6X65 - chains CC and DC of the 153 polymer chains in the assembly; structure by electron microscopy, 3.70 A resolution.

# Chain CC (and DC)
Name: DotC
Organism: Legionella pneumophila
Notes: chain DC of this document is another copy of the same molecule, construct and numbering; everything in this record applies to it too
UniProtKB: O52184 (O52184_LEGPN); numbering as in UniProt (aligned over 1-303)
Amino-acid sequence (303 residues; each row starts with the number of its first residue):
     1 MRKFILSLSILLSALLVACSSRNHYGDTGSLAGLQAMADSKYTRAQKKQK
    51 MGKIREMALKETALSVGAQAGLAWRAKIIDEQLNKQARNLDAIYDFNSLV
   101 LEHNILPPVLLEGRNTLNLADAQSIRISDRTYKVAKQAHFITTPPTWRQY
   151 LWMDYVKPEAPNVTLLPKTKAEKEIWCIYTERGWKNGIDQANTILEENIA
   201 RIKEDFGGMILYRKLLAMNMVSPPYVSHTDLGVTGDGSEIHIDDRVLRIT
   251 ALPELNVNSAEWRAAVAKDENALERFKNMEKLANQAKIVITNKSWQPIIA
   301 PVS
Not modelled in the structure: 1-57, 162-172, 269-303

# How chain CC and chain DC interact
Contacting residue pairs - 50 pairs, chain CC then chain DC:
  Leu117(CC) - Thr142(DC)
  Leu119(CC) - Phe140(DC)
  Leu119(CC) - Thr142(DC)
  Ala122(CC) - His139(DC)
  Ala122(CC) - Phe140(DC)  hydrogen bond (backbone-backbone)
  Gln123(CC) - Phe140(DC)
  Gln123(CC) - Leu247(DC)
  Gln123(CC) - Arg248(DC)
  Gln123(CC) - Ile249(DC)  hydrogen bond (backbone-backbone)
  Gln123(CC) - Leu252(DC)
  Ser124(CC) - Phe140(DC)
  Ser124(CC) - Leu247(DC)
  Ser124(CC) - Arg248(DC)
  Ile125(CC) - Phe140(DC)  hydrophobic
  Ile125(CC) - Val246(DC)
  Ile125(CC) - Leu247(DC)  hydrogen bond (backbone-backbone)
  Arg126(CC) - Asp244(DC)  salt bridge
  Arg126(CC) - Arg245(DC)
  Arg126(CC) - Val246(DC)
  Ile127(CC) - Asp243(DC)
  Ile127(CC) - Asp244(DC)
  Ile127(CC) - Arg245(DC)  hydrogen bond (backbone-backbone)
  Ile127(CC) - Leu247(DC)  hydrophobic
  Ser128(CC) - His241(DC)
  Ser128(CC) - Asp243(DC)
  Ser128(CC) - Asp244(DC)
  Asp129(CC) - Asp243(DC)  hydrogen bond (backbone-backbone)
  Arg130(CC) - Ile240(DC)
  Arg130(CC) - His241(DC)
  Arg130(CC) - Ile242(DC)  hydrogen bond (backbone-backbone)
  Thr131(CC) - Ile240(DC)
  Thr131(CC) - His241(DC)
  Tyr132(CC) - Ser238(DC)
  Tyr132(CC) - Glu239(DC)
  Tyr132(CC) - Ile240(DC)  hydrogen bond (backbone-backbone)
  Tyr132(CC) - Ile242(DC)  hydrophobic
  Lys133(CC) - Ser238(DC)
  Lys133(CC) - Glu239(DC)
  Val134(CC) - Gly237(DC)
  Val134(CC) - Ser238(DC)  hydrogen bond (backbone-backbone)
  Glu254(CC) - Gly237(DC)
  Leu255(CC) - Gly237(DC)  hydrogen bond (backbone-backbone)
  Leu255(CC) - Ser238(DC)
  Leu255(CC) - Glu239(DC)
  Leu255(CC) - Ile240(DC)
  Val257(CC) - Val233(DC)
  Val257(CC) - Gly235(DC)
  Val257(CC) - Ile240(DC)  hydrophobic
  Ser259(CC) - Val233(DC)
  Trp262(CC) - Val233(DC)  hydrophobic
Also at the interface, not in a pair above, chain DC (21 interface residues in all): Thr234, Asp236

# Overview
20 residues of chain CC face 21 of chain DC across their interface, with 9 hydrogen bonds and 1 salt bridge.
Polar contacts include Arg126(CC)-Asp244(DC), Ala122(CC)-Phe140(DC) and Gln123(CC)-Ile249(DC).
Chain CC and chain DC are both DotC (Legionella pneumophila); the structure, Legionella pneumophila Dot/Icm
T4SS, was determined by electron microscopy, deposited together with 6X66, 6X64 and 6X62.
